PDB entry 5YDL | X-ray diffraction, 2.40 A resolution | chain A

== Chain A ==
Protein: PKS
Source organism: Streptomyces sp. CNQ431
Notes: fragment: Acyl Transferase domain
Reference sequence: A0A0E3JLZ0 (A0A0E3JLZ0_9ACTN); residues 2-406 here correspond to UniProt positions 457-861 (UniProt number = residue number + 455)
Amino-acid sequence (433 residues; each row starts with the number of its first residue; numbers below 1 keep their minus sign (Met-26 is residue -26)):
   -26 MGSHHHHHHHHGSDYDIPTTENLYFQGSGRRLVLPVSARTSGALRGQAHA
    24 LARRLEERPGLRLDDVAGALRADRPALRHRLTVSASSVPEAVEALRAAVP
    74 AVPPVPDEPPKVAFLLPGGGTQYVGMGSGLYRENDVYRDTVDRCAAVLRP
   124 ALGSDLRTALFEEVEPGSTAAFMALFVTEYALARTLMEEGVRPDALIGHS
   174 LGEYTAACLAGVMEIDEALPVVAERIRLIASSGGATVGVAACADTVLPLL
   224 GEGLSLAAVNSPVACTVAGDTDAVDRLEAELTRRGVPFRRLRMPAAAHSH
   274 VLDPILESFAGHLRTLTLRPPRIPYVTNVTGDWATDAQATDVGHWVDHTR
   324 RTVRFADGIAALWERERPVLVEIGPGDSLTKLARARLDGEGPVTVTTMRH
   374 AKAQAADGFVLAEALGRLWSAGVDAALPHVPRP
Disordered / not traced: -26 to -6, 403-406
Sequence notes: expression tag (-26 to 1)
Covalently attached groups: (2R)-2-methanoylhept-6-ynoic acid (DUV) linked to Ser173
Residues lining bound ligands: (2R)-2-methanoylhept-6-ynoic acid (DUV): Gly91, Gly92, Phe145, His172, Leu174, Arg198, Ile199, Ile202, Ala203, Met266, Ala270, His271
Reported in the primary citation:
  - binding site for (2R)-2-methanoylhept-6-ynoic acid: Gly92, Phe145, Ser173, Leu174, Arg198, Ile199, Ile202, Ala203, Met266, Ala270
  - specificity-determining residues: Phe145
  - mutagenesis - F145A, F145Q: decreased catalytic activity on C5 and benzyl substrates
  - binding site for (2R)-2-methanoylhept-6-ynoic acid: His271 (by similarity / conservation)
  - mutagenesis - F145A, F145Q: decreased catalytic activity on C7 substrates
  - mutagenesis - F145A (ca. 70%), F145Q (ca. 70%): decreased catalytic activity on C3-substituted substrate

== Summary ==
(2R)-2-methanoylhept-6-ynoic acid is covalently linked to Ser173. The paper reports a binding site for
(2R)-2-methanoylhept-6-ynoic acid at Gly92, Phe145 and Ser173 among others; F145A and F145Q reduce catalytic
activity on C5 and benzyl substrates.
Chain A is PKS (Streptomyces sp. CNQ431); the structure, The crystal structure of the Acyl Transferase domain
of SpnD complex with 2-(pent-4-yn-1-yl)malonyl, was determined by X-ray diffraction, deposited together with
5YDA and 5YDM.
